PDB entry 7CUE | X-ray diffraction, 2.75 A resolution | chains B and F of the 7 polymer chains in the assembly

# Chain B
Name: Hemoglobin subunit beta
Source organism: Homo sapiens
UniProt: P68871 (HBB_HUMAN); residues 0-146 here correspond to UniProt positions 1-147 (UniProt number = residue number + 1)
Sequence (147 residues; numbered 0 to 146; the number before each row is that of its first residue; numbering starts at 0):
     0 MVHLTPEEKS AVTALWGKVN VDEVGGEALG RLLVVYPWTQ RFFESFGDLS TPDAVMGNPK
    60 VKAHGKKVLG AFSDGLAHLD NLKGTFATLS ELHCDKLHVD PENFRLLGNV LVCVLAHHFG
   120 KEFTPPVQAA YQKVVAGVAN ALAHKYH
Not modelled in the structure: 0
Ion coordination: heme Fe near His92 (its only coordinating residue here)
Ligand contacts: heme (HEM): Leu31, Thr38, Phe41, Phe42, Phe45, His63, Lys66, Val67, Ala70, Phe71, Phe85, Leu88, Leu91, His92, Leu96, Val98, Asn102, Phe103, Leu106, Val137, Leu141

# Chain F
Name: Amino acid ABC transporter substrate-binding protein
Source organism: Streptococcus pyogenes
Notes: fragment: HID2 domain
UniProt: B0LFQ8 (B0LFQ8_STRPY); residue numbers follow UniProt; this construct covers 171-294
Sequence (124 residues; row label = number of the first residue in the row):
   171 KNTANLSLIT KLSQEDGAIL FPEIDRYSDN KQIKALTQQI TKVTVNGTVY KDLISDSVKD
   231 TNGWVSNMTG LHLGTKAFKD GENTIVISSK GFEDVTITVT KKDGQIHFVS AKQKQHVTAE
   291 DRQS
Not modelled in the structure: 171-175, 284-294
Ligand contacts: heme (HEM): Arg196, Tyr197, Gln208, Ser236, Asn237, Met238

# Chain B / chain F interface
Contacting residue pairs (11; chain B residue first):
  Ser44(B) - Gln208(F)
  Ser44(B) - Gln209(F)  hydrogen bond (backbone-side chain)
  Lys59(B) - Gln208(F)
  Lys59(B) - Gln209(F)
  Lys59(B) - Lys260(F)
  Ala62(B) - Ile224(F)
  Lys66(B) - Ile224(F)
  Thr87(B) - Met238(F)  hydrogen bond
  Leu88(B) - Met238(F)  hydrophobic
  Leu91(B) - Tyr197(F)  hydrophobic
  Lys95(B) - Tyr197(F)
Also at the interface, not in a pair above, chain B (10 interface residues in all): Lys65, Leu96
Also at the interface, not in a pair above, chain F (9 interface residues in all): Arg196, Asp199, Ser225

# In short
10 residues of chain B and 9 residues of chain F are in contact, with 2 hydrogen bonds. Polar pairs include
Ser44(B)-Gln209(F) and Thr87(B)-Met238(F). Heme is bound between chain B and chain F.
Here chain B is Hemoglobin subunit beta (Homo sapiens) and chain F is Amino acid ABC transporter
substrate-binding protein (Streptococcus pyogenes). Entry 7CUE (Crystal structure of HID2 bound to human
Hemoglobin) was determined by X-ray diffraction.
